PDB entry 8YK3 | X-ray diffraction, 3.50 A resolution | chain A

Chain A:
Molecule: Alpha-galactosidase
Organism: Bifidobacterium bifidum JCM 1254
Notes: EC 3.2.1.-
UniProtKB: L8B3G2 (L8B3G2_BIFBI); residues 24-673 here = UniProt positions 24-673
Sequence (673 residues; numbered 9 to 681; the number before each row is that of its first residue):
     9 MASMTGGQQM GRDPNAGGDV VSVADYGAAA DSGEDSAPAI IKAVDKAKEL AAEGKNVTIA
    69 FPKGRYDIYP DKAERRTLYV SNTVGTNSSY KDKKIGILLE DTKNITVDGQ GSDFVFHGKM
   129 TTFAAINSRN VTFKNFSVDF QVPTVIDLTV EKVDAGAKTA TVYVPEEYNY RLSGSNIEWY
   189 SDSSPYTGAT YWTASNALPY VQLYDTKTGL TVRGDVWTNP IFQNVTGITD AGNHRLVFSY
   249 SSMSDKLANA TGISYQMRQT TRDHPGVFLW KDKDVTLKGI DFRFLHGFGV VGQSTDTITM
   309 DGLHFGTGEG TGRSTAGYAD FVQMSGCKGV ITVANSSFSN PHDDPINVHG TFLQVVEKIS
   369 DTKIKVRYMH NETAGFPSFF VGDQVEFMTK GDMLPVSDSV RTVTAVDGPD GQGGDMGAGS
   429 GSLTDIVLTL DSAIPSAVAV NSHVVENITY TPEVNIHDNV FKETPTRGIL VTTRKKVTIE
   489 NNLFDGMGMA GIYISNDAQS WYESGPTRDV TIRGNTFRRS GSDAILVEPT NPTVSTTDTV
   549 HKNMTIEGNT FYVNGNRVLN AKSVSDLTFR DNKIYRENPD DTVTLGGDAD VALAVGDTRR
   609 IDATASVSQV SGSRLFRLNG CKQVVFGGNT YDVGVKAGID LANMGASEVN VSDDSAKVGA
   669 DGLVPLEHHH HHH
Unresolved in the structure: 9-25, 588-616, 675-681
Differences from the reference sequence: initiating methionine (9); expression tag (10-23, 674-681)
Residues lining bound ligands: alpha-D-galactopyranose (GLA): Asn90, Arg270, Phe296, Gln331, Asp351, Asp352, Asn355, Arg475, Trp509, Glu511
What the authors report for this chain:
  - catalytic residues: Asp328, Asp351, Asp352 (proposed by the authors, not directly observed)
  - specificity-determining residues: Arg270, Glu380
  - mutagenesis - D351N, E380Q: decreased catalytic activity
  - mutagenesis - R270A, E380A, W509A: abolished catalytic activity

Summary:
Ligands of chain A: alpha-D-galactopyranose. From the paper: catalytic residues Asp328, Asp351 and Asp352;
R270A, E380A and W509A abolish catalytic activity; 5 substitutions were tested in all.
Chain A is Alpha-galactosidase (Bifidobacterium bifidum JCM 1254); the structure, Blood group B
alpha-1,3-galactosidase AgaBb from Bifidobacterium bifidum, construct T7-tag_24-673, was determined by X-ray
diffraction (same publication as 8YK1 and 8YK2).
